2XNE - chain A; structure by X-ray diffraction, 2.80 A resolution.

== Chain A ==
Molecule: Serine/threonine-protein kinase 6
Source organism: Homo sapiens
Notes: EC 2.7.11.1; fragment: catalytic domain, residues 122-392
UniProtKB: O14965 (STK6_HUMAN); residue numbers follow UniProt; this construct covers 122-392
Chain sequence (272 residues; each row starts with the number of its first residue):
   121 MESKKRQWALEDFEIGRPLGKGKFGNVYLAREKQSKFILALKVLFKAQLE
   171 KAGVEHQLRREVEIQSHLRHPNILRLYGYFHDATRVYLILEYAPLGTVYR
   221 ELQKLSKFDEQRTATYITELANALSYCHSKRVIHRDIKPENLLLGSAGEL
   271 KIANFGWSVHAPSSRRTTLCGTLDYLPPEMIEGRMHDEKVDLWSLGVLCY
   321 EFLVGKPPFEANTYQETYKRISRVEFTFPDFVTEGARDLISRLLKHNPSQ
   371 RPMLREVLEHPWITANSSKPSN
Disordered / not traced: 121-126, 166-172, 283-291, 389-392
Sequence notes: expression tag (121); engineered mutation Asn274 (Asp in O14965)
Small-molecule neighbours: ASH (3-chloro-N-(4-morpholin-4-ylphenyl)-6-pyridin-3-ylimidazo[1,2-a]pyrazin-8-amine): Arg137, Leu139, Gly140, Lys141, Val147, Ala160, Leu194, Leu210, Glu211, Tyr212, Ala213, Pro214, Leu215, Gly216, Thr217, Leu263

== In short ==
Chain A binds compound ASH.
Chain A is Serine/threonine-protein kinase 6 (Homo sapiens); the structure, Structure of Aurora-A bound to an
imidazopyrazine inhibitor, was determined by X-ray diffraction, deposited together with 2XNG.
